5S59 - chains B and C of the 6 polymer chains in the assembly; structure by X-ray diffraction, 2.60 A resolution.

== Chain B ==
Name: Tubulin beta-2B chain
From: Bos taurus
UniProtKB: Q6B856 (TBB2B_BOVIN); the author numbering skips numbers that UniProt does not, so the offset changes along the chain: 1-42 = UniProt 1-42; 45-360 = UniProt 43-358; 369-455 = UniProt 359-445
Sequence (445 residues; each row starts with the number of its first residue; note: 10 numbers in that range are skipped by the numbering (no residue carries them; nothing is unmodelled there)):
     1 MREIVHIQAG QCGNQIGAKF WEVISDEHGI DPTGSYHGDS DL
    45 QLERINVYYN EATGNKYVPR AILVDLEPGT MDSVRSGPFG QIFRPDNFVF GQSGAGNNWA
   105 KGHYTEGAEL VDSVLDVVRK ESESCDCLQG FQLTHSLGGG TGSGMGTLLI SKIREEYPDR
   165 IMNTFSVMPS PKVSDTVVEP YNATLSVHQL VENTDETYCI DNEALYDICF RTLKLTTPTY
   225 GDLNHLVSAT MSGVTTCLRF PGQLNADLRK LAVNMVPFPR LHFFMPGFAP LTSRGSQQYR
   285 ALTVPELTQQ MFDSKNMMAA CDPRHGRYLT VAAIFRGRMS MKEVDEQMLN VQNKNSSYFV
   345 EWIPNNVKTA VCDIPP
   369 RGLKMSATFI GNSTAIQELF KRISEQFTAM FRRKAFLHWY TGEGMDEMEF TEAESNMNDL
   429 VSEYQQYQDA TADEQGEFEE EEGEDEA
Disordered / not traced: 279-280, 438-455
Ion coordination: Mg2+: Q11 (together with GDP); Ca2+: E113 (shared with E284(C) of chain C)
Ligand contacts: GDP (guanosine-5'-diphosphate): G10, Q11, C12, Q15, I16, D69, A99, N101, S140, G142, G143, G144, T145, G146, S147, V171, P173, V177, D179, E183, N206, L209, Y224, L227, N228
UniProt features mapped onto this chain:
  - motif: M1 to I4 (MREI motif)
  - binding site (GTP): Q11, E71, S140, G144, T145, G146, N206, N228
  - binding site (Mg(2+)): E71
  - modified residue: S40 (Phosphoserine), T57 (Phosphothreonine), K60 (N6-acetyllysine), S174 (Phosphoserine), T287 (Phosphothreonine), T292 (Phosphothreonine), R320 (Omega-N-methylarginine), E448 (5-glutamyl polyglutamate)
  - cross-link (Glycyl lysine isopeptide (Lys-Gly)): K60 (interchain with G-Cter in ubiquitin), K326 (interchain with G-Cter in ubiquitin)

== Chain C ==
Name: Tubulin alpha-1B chain
From: Bos taurus
UniProtKB: P81947 (TBA1B_BOVIN); residue numbers follow UniProt; this construct covers 1-451
Sequence (451 residues; numbered 1 to 451; the number before each row is that of its first residue):
     1 MRECISIHVG QAGVQIGNAC WELYCLEHGI QPDGQMPSDK TIGGGDDSFN TFFSETGAGK
    61 HVPRAVFVDL EPTVIDEVRT GTYRQLFHPE QLITGKEDAA NNYARGHYTI GKEIIDLVLD
   121 RIRKLADQCT GLQGFLVFHS FGGGTGSGFT SLLMERLSVD YGKKSKLEFS IYPAPQVSTA
   181 VVEPYNSILT THTTLEHSDC AFMVDNEAIY DICRRNLDIE RPTYTNLNRL ISQIVSSITA
   241 SLRFDGALNV DLTEFQTNLV PYPRIHFPLA TYAPVISAEK AYHEQLSVAE ITNACFEPAN
   301 QMVKCDPRHG KYMACCLLYR GDVVPKDVNA AIATIKTKRS IQFVDWCPTG FKVGINYQPP
   361 TVVPGGDLAK VQRAVCMLSN TTAIAEAWAR LDHKFDLMYA KRAFVHWYVG EGMEEGEFSE
   421 AREDMAALEK DYEEVGVDSV EGEGEEEGEE Y
Disordered / not traced: 441-451
Ion coordination: Ca2+ site 1: D39, T41, G44, E55; Ca2+ site 2: E284 (shared with E113(B) of chain B)
Ligand contacts:
  - GTP (guanosine-5'-triphosphate): G10, Q11, A12, Q15, I16, D69, D98, A99, A100, N101, S140, G142, G143, G144, T145, G146, I171, V177, S178, T179, E183, N206, Y224, L227, N228, I231
  - 3-fluoro-5-methylbenzene-1-sulfonamide (UR1): Q15, N18, A19, E22, Y224, T225, N228, R229

== How chain B and chain C interact ==
Contacting residue pairs (42):
  Q96(B) - M1(C)
  Q96(B) - R2(C)  hydrogen bond (backbone-side chain)
  S97(B) - R2(C)
  N101(B) - E254(C)  hydrogen bond
  D179(B) - E254(C)
  D179(B) - K352(C)  hydrogen bond (backbone-side chain)
  T180(B) - E254(C)
  T180(B) - N258(C)
  V181(B) - N258(C)  hydrogen bond (backbone-side chain)
  V181(B) - P348(C)  hydrophobic
  V182(B) - T257(C)
  T220(B) - K326(C)
  T221(B) - K326(C)
  T221(B) - N329(C)
  A397(B) - W346(C)
  M398(B) - W346(C)
  R400(B) - D345(C)  salt bridge
  R400(B) - S439(C)  hydrogen bond
  R401(B) - Y262(C)  hydrogen bond (backbone-side chain)
  R401(B) - D345(C)  salt bridge
  R401(B) - W346(C)
  R401(B) - E434(C)  hydrogen bond (side chain-backbone)
  R401(B) - V435(C)
  R401(B) - V437(C)  hydrogen bond (side chain-backbone)
  R401(B) - D438(C)
  R401(B) - S439(C)  hydrogen bond
  K402(B) - Y262(C)
  A403(B) - P261(C)
  A403(B) - Y262(C)
  A403(B) - W346(C)  hydrophobic
  F404(B) - T257(C)
  F404(B) - N258(C)
  F404(B) - V260(C)
  F404(B) - P261(C)  hydrogen bond (backbone-backbone)
  F404(B) - W346(C)  hydrophobic
  H406(B) - V260(C)  hydrogen bond (side chain-backbone)
  H406(B) - P261(C)
  H406(B) - Y262(C)
  H406(B) - P263(C)
  W407(B) - Q256(C)
  W407(B) - T257(C)  hydrogen bond (side chain-backbone)
  W407(B) - V260(C)
Interface residues without a listed pair, chain B (19 interface residues in all): G100
Interface residues without a listed pair, chain C (22 interface residues in all): P325

== In short ==
19 residues of chain B and 22 residues of chain C are in contact; the contacts include 12 hydrogen bonds and 2
salt bridges. Polar pairs include R400(B)-D345(C), R401(B)-D345(C) and Q96(B)-R2(C). Ligands of chain B: GDP.
Bound to chain C: GTP and 3-fluoro-5-methylbenzene-1-sulfonamide.
Chain B is Tubulin beta-2B chain and chain C is Tubulin alpha-1B chain, both from Bos taurus; the structure,
Tubulin-Z1324080698-complex, was determined by X-ray diffraction (same publication as 5S4L, 5S4M, 5S4N, 5S4O,
5S4P, 5S4Q and 52 further entries).
